7V8B - chains A and F; structure by electron microscopy, 3.20 A resolution.

Chain A:
Name: Spike glycoprotein
Organism: Severe acute respiratory syndrome coronavirus 2
UniProt: P0DTC2 (SPIKE_SARS2); aligned to UniProt positions 1-1206 over residues 3-1208 (the alignment contains insertions or deletions, so no single offset holds)
Amino-acid sequence (1281 residues; each row starts with the number of its first residue):
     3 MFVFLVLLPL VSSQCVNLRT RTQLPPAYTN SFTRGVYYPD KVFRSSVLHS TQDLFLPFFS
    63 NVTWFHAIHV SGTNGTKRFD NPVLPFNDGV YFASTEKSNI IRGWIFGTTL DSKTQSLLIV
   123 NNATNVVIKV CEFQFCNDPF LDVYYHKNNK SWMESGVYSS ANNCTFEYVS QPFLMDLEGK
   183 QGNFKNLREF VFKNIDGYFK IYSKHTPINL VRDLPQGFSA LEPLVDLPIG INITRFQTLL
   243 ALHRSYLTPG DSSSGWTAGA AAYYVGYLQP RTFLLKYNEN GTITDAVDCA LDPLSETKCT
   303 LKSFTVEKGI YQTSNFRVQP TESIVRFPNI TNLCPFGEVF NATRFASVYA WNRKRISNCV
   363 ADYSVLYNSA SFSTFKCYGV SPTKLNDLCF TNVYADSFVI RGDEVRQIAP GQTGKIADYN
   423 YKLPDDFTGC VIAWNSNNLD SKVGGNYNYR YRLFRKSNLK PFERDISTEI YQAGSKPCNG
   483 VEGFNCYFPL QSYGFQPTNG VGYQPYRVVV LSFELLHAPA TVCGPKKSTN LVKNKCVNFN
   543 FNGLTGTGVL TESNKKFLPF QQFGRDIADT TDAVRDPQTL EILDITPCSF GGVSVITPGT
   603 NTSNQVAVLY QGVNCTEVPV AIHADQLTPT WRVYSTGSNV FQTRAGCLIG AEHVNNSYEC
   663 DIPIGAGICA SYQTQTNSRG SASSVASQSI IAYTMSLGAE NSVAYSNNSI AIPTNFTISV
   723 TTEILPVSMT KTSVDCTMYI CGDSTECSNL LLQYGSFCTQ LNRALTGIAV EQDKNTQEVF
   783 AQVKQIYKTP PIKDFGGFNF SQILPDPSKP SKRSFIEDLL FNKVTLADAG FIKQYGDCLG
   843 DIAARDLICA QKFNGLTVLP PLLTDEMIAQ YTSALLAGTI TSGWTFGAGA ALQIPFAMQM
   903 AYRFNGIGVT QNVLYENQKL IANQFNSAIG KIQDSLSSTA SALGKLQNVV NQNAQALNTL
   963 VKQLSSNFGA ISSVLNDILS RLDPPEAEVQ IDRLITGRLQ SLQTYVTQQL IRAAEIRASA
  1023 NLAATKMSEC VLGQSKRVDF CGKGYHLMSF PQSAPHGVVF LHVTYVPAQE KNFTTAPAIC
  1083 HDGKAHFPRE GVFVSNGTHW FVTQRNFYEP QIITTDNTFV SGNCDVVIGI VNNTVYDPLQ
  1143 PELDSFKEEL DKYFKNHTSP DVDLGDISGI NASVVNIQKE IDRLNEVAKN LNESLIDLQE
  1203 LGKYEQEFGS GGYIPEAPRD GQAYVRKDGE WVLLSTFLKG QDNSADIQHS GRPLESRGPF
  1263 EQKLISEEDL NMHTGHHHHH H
Not modelled in the structure: 3-329, 531-1283
Disulfides: Cys336-Cys361, Cys379-Cys432, Cys391-Cys525, Cys480-Cys488
Covalently attached groups: N-acetylglucosamine (NAG) linked to Asn331, Asn343
Construct notes: variant Arg21 (Thr19 in P0DTC2), Asp144 (Gly142 in P0DTC2), Gly158 (Glu156 in P0DTC2), Arg452 (Leu in P0DTC2), Lys478 (Thr in P0DTC2), Gly614 (Asp in P0DTC2), Asn950 (Asp in P0DTC2); engineered mutation Arg681 (Pro in P0DTC2), Gly682 (Arg in P0DTC2), Ser683 (Arg in P0DTC2), Ser685 (Arg in P0DTC2), Pro986 (Lys in P0DTC2), Pro987 (Val in P0DTC2); expression tag (1209-1283)
UniProt features mapped onto this chain:
  - glycosylation: Asn19 (N-linked (GlcNAc...) (complex) asparagine), Asn63 (N-linked (GlcNAc...) (hybrid) asparagine), Asn76 (N-linked (GlcNAc...) (complex) asparagine), Asn124 (N-linked (GlcNAc...) (hybrid) asparagine), Asn151 (N-linked (GlcNAc...) (complex) asparagine), Thr678 (O-linked (GlcNAc...) threonine)

Chain F:
Name: Angiotensin-converting enzyme 2, Angiotensin-converting enzyme 2 (ACE2) ectodomain
Organism: Homo sapiens
Notes: EC 3.4.17.23, 3.4.17.-
UniProt: Q9BYF1 (ACE2_HUMAN); residues 1-615 carry their UniProt numbers (615 of 861 residues fall inside the UniProt entry; the rest is not from it)
Amino-acid sequence (861 residues; row label = number of the first residue in the row):
     1 MSSSSWLLLS LVAVTAAQST IEEQAKTFLD KFNHEAEDLF YQSSLASWNY NTNITEENVQ
    61 NMNNAGDKWS AFLKEQSTLA QMYPLQEIQN LTVKLQLQAL QQNGSSVLSE DKSKRLNTIL
   121 NTMSTIYSTG KVCNPDNPQE CLLLEPGLNE IMANSLDYNE RLWAWESWRS EVGKQLRPLY
   181 EEYVVLKNEM ARANHYEDYG DYWRGDYEVN GVDGYDYSRG QLIEDVEHTF EEIKPLYEHL
   241 HAYVRAKLMN AYPSYISPIG CLPAHLLGDM WGRFWTNLYS LTVPFGQKPN IDVTDAMVDQ
   301 AWDAQRIFKE AEKFFVSVGL PNMTQGFWEN SMLTDPGNVQ KAVCHPTAWD LGKGDFRILM
   361 CTKVTMDDFL TAHHEMGHIQ YDMAYAAQPF LLRNGANEGF HEAVGEIMSL SAATPKHLKS
   421 IGLLSPDFQE DNETEINFLL KQALTIVGTL PFTYMLEKWR WMVFKGEIPK DQWMKKWWEM
   481 KREIVGVVEP VPHDETYCDP ASLFHVSNDY SFIRYYTRTL YQFQFQEALC QAAKHEGPLH
   541 KCDISNSTEA GQKLFNMLRL GKSEPWTLAL ENVVGAKNMN VRPLLNYFEP LFTWLKDQNK
   601 NSFVGWSTDW SPYADGSGGS GSGGSKGEEL FTGVVPILVE LDGDVNGHKF SVRGEGEGDA
   661 TNGKLTLKFI CTTGKLPVPW PTLVTTLTYG VQCFSRYPDH MKRHDFFKSA MPEGYVQERT
   721 ISFKDDGTYK TRAEVKFEGD TLVNRIELKG IDFKEDGNIL GHKLEYNFNS HNVYITADKQ
   781 KNGIKANFKI RHNVEDGSVQ LADHYQQNTP IGDGPVLLPD NHYLSTQSVL SKDPNEKRDH
   841 MVLLEFVTAA GITHGMDELY K
Not modelled in the structure: 1-18, 615-861
Disulfides: Cys133-Cys141, Cys344-Cys361, Cys530-Cys542
Covalently attached groups: N-acetylglucosamine (NAG) linked to Asn53, Asn90, Asn103, Asn322, Asn432
UniProt features mapped onto this chain:
  - region (Interaction with SARS-CoV spike glycoprotein): Asp30 to Tyr41, Met82 to Pro84, Lys353 to Arg357
  - active site: Glu375 (Proton acceptor), His505 (Proton donor)
  - binding site (chloride): Arg169, Trp477, Lys481
  - binding site (substrate): Arg273, His345, Pro346, Tyr515
  - binding site (Zn(2+)): His374, His378, Glu402
  - glycosylation (N-linked (GlcNAc...) asparagine): Asn53, Asn90, Asn103, Asn322, Asn432, Asn546

Chain A / chain F interface:
Contacting residue pairs - 24 pairs, chain A then chain F:
  Tyr449(A) - Asp38(F)  hydrogen bond
  Tyr453(A) - His34(F)
  Phe456(A) - Thr27(F)
  Gly476(A) - Gln24(F)
  Phe486(A) - Met82(F)  hydrophobic
  Phe486(A) - Tyr83(F)
  Asn487(A) - Gln24(F)
  Tyr489(A) - Phe28(F)
  Tyr489(A) - Lys31(F)
  Gln493(A) - Lys31(F)  hydrogen bond
  Gln493(A) - His34(F)  hydrogen bond
  Ser494(A) - His34(F)
  Gly496(A) - Asp38(F)
  Gly496(A) - Lys353(F)  hydrogen bond (backbone-side chain)
  Gln498(A) - Tyr41(F)
  Thr500(A) - Tyr41(F)  hydrogen bond (backbone-side chain)
  Thr500(A) - Asp355(F)
  Thr500(A) - Arg357(F)  hydrogen bond
  Asn501(A) - Tyr41(F)
  Asn501(A) - Lys353(F)
  Asn501(A) - Gly354(F)
  Gly502(A) - Gly354(F)
  Tyr505(A) - Lys353(F)
  Tyr505(A) - Gly354(F)
Other interface residues (no listed pair), chain A (18 interface residues in all): Leu455, Ala475, Phe497
Other interface residues (no listed pair), chain F (18 interface residues in all): Ser19, Asp30, Glu37, Gln42, Asn330

In short:
Chain A and chain F each contribute 18 residues to their interface; the contacts include 6 hydrogen bonds.
Polar pairs include Tyr449(A)-Asp38(F), Gln493(A)-Lys31(F) and Gln493(A)-His34(F). N-acetylglucosamine is
covalently linked to Asn331(A) and Asn343(A). Covalently linked N-acetylglucosamine: at Asn53(F), Asn90(F),
Asn103(F), Asn322(F) and Asn432(F).
Here chain A is Spike glycoprotein (Severe acute respiratory syndrome coronavirus 2) and chain F is
Angiotensin-converting enzyme 2, Angiotensin-converting enzyme 2 (ACE2) ectodomain (Homo sapiens). Entry 7V8B
(Local refinement of SARS-CoV-2 S-Delta variant (B.1.617.2) RBD and Angiotensin-converting enzyme 2 (ACE2)
ectodomain) was determined by electron microscopy.
